Entry 2V19 (X-ray diffraction, 2.59 A resolution); this record covers chains G and I of the 12 polymer chains in the assembly.

[Chain G (and I)]
Protein: Dodecin
Source organism: Thermus thermophilus
Notes: chain I of this document is another copy of the same molecule, construct and numbering; everything in this record applies to it too
UniProt: Q5SIE3 (Q5SIE3_THET8); residues 2-69 here = UniProt positions 2-69
Sequence (68 residues; numbered 2 to 69; the number before each row is that of its first residue):
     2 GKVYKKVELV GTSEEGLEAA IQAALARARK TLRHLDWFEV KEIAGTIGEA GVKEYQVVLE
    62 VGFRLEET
Sequence notes: engineered mutation A45 (Arg in Q5SIE3)
UniProt features mapped onto this chain:
  - binding site (FMN): K3 to Y5, D37, W38, Q57, R65
  - binding site (CoA): K6, R28, T32 to R34, R65 to E67
  - site: R65 (May be important for ligand binding specificity and FMN binding)
  - mutagenesis: R65 (R65A: No effect on the orientation of the bound flavin)
Small-molecule neighbours:
  - coenzyme A (COA), molecule 1: K6, V8, L10, R28, A29, T32, L33, F64, L66
  - coenzyme A (COA), molecule 2: R28, T32, L33, R34, H35, F64, R65, L66, E67
  - FMN (flavin mononucleotide), molecule 1: K3, Y5, D37, W38, E40
  - FMN, molecule 2: V11, Q57, V59
  - FMN, molecule 3: A45, T47, Q57

[Chain G / chain I interface]
Residue-residue contacts (27; chain G residue first):
  E19(G) with G17(I); L18(I), hydrogen bond (side chain-backbone); E19(I); Y56(I)
  I22(G) with V53(I), hydrophobic
  Q23(G) with A51(I); G52(I); V53(I), hydrogen bond (side chain-backbone); Y56(I)
  L26(G) with I48(I), hydrophobic; G52(I); V53(I), hydrophobic
  R30(G) with E50(I), hydrogen bond (side chain-backbone); G52(I)
  L36(G) with I48(I)
  D37(G) with T47(I); I48(I), hydrogen bond (backbone-backbone)
  W38(G) with G46(I); I48(I)
  F39(G) with A45(I); G46(I), hydrogen bond (backbone-backbone); T47(I); I48(I), hydrophobic; V53(I), hydrophobic
  E40(G) with I44(I)
  V41(G) with I44(I), hydrogen bond (backbone-backbone)
  V62(G) with I48(I), hydrophobic
Interface residues without a listed pair, chain G (14 interface residues in all): L18, I44
Interface residues without a listed pair, chain I (14 interface residues in all): E55

[Summary]
Chain G and chain I each contribute 14 residues to their interface; the contacts include 6 hydrogen bonds.
Among the polar pairs are E19(G)-L18(I), Q23(G)-V53(I) and R30(G)-E50(I). Ligands of chain G: coenzyme A and 3
copies of flavin mononucleotide.
Chain G and chain I are both Dodecin (Thermus thermophilus); the structure, Crystal structure of the T.
thermophilus dodecin R45A mutant, was determined by X-ray diffraction together with 2UX9, 2V18 and 2V21 from
the same study.
